PDB entry 6NJZ | X-ray diffraction, 1.90 A resolution | chains A and C

Chain A:
Molecule: Ephrin type-A receptor 2
From: Homo sapiens
Notes: EC 2.7.10.1
Reference sequence: P29317 (EPHA2_HUMAN); residue numbers follow UniProt; this construct covers 28-200
Sequence (187 residues; row label = number of the first residue in the row):
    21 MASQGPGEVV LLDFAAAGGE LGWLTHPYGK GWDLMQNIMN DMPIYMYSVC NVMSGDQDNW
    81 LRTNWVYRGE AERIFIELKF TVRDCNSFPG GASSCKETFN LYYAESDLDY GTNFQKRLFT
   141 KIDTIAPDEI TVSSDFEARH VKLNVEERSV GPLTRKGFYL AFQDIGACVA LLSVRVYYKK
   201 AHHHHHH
Disordered / not traced: 21-26, 206-207
Construct notes: expression tag (21-27, 201-207)
Disulfides: Cys70-Cys188, Cys105-Cys115
Swiss-Prot annotation at these positions:
  - mutagenesis: Arg103 (R103E: Significantly reduced response to EFNA1)
What the authors report for this chain:
  - binding site for biotin: Leu44, Thr45, Tyr48
  - mutagenesis - G131Y: decreased binding to YSA-GSGSK-bio (2)
  - specificity-determining residues: Asn57, Met66, Ser68, Phe156 (by similarity / conservation)

Chain C:
Molecule: YSA-GSGSK-bio peptide
Sequence (17 residues; each row starts with the number of its first residue):
     1 YSAYPDSVPM MSGSGSK
Disordered / not traced: 11-17
What the authors report for this chain:
  - contacts within the chain: Pro5-Ser7 (hydrogen bond)

How chain A and chain C interact:
Residue-residue contacts - 40 pairs, chain A then chain C:
  Asp53(A) with Pro9(C)
  Leu54(A) with Pro9(C); Met10(C), hydrogen bond (backbone-backbone)
  Met55(A) with Ser7(C); Val8(C); Pro9(C); Met10(C)
  Gln56(A) with Asp6(C); Ser7(C); Val8(C), hydrogen bond (backbone-backbone); Met10(C)
  Asn57(A) with Tyr4(C); Pro5(C), hydrogen bond (side chain-backbone); Asp6(C)
  Met59(A) with Asp6(C)
  Ile64(A) with Tyr4(C)
  Tyr65(A) with Met10(C), hydrophobic
  Met66(A) with Tyr4(C), hydrophobic
  Ser68(A) with Ala3(C)
  Val69(A) with Ala3(C)
  Cys70(A) with Tyr1(C)
  Thr101(A) with Ala3(C); Tyr4(C)
  Arg103(A) with Ser2(C), hydrogen bond (side chain-backbone); Ala3(C)
  Phe108(A) with Tyr1(C), hydrophobic
  Pro109(A) with Tyr1(C)
  Phe156(A) with Ser2(C); Ala3(C); Tyr4(C); Pro5(C)
  Arg159(A) with Pro5(C); Asp6(C), salt bridge
  Val161(A) with Tyr4(C), hydrophobic; Pro5(C)
  Cys188(A) with Ser2(C); Ala3(C), hydrophobic
  Val189(A) with Ala3(C)
  Ala190(A) with Tyr4(C), hydrophobic
  Leu192(A) with Tyr4(C), hydrophobic
Interface residues without a listed pair, chain A (25 interface residues in all): Val72, Met73
Interface features reported in the paper:
  - specific contacts: Leu54(A)-Met10(C) (hydrophobic contact), Met55(A)-Pro9(C) (hydrophobic contact), Gln56(A)-Val8(C) (backbone contact), Asn57(A)-Pro5(C) (hydrogen bond), Ile64(A)-Tyr4(C) (hydrophobic contact), Tyr65(A)-Met10(C) (hydrophobic contact), Met66(A)-Tyr4(C) (hydrophobic contact), Cys70(A)-Tyr1(C) (hydrophobic contact), Val72(A)-Tyr1(C) (hydrophobic contact), Met73(A)-Tyr1(C) (hydrophobic contact), Thr101(A)-Tyr4(C) (hydrophobic contact), Arg103(A)-Ser2(C) (hydrogen bond), Phe108(A)-Tyr1(C) (hydrophobic contact), Pro109(A)-Tyr1(C) (hydrophobic contact), Phe156(A)-Pro5(C) (hydrophobic contact), Arg159(A)-Asp6(C) (salt bridge), Val161(A)-Tyr4(C) (hydrophobic contact), Val161(A)-Pro5(C) (hydrophobic contact), Ala190(A)-Tyr4(C) (hydrophobic contact), Leu192(A)-Tyr4(C) (hydrophobic contact)

Summary:
25 residues of chain A face 10 of chain C across their interface, with 4 hydrogen bonds and 1 salt bridge.
Among the polar pairs are Arg159(A)-Asp6(C), Asn57(A)-Pro5(C) and Arg103(A)-Ser2(C). The paper describes
hydrophobic contacts between Leu54(A) and Met10(C), Met55(A) and Pro9(C) and Ile64(A) and Tyr4(C) among
others; a backbone contact between Gln56(A) and Val8(C); hydrogen bonds between Asn57(A) and Pro5(C) and
Arg103(A) and Ser2(C). The paper reports a binding site for biotin at Leu44(A), Thr45(A) and Tyr48(A); G131Y
of chain A reduces binding to YSA-GSGSK-bio (2).
Chain A is Ephrin type-A receptor 2 (Homo sapiens) and chain C is YSA-GSGSK-bio peptide; the structure, EphA2
LBD in complex with YSA-GSGSK-bio peptide, was determined by X-ray diffraction together with 6NK0, 6NK1, 6NK2
and 6NKP from the same study.
